4KHZ - chains F and B of the 5 polymer chains in the assembly; structure by X-ray diffraction, 2.90 A resolution.

# Chain F
Protein: Maltose transport system permease protein MalF
Organism: Escherichia coli
Reference sequence: P02916 (MALF_ECOLI); numbering as in UniProt (aligned over 1-514)
Chain sequence (514 residues; row label = number of the first residue in the row):
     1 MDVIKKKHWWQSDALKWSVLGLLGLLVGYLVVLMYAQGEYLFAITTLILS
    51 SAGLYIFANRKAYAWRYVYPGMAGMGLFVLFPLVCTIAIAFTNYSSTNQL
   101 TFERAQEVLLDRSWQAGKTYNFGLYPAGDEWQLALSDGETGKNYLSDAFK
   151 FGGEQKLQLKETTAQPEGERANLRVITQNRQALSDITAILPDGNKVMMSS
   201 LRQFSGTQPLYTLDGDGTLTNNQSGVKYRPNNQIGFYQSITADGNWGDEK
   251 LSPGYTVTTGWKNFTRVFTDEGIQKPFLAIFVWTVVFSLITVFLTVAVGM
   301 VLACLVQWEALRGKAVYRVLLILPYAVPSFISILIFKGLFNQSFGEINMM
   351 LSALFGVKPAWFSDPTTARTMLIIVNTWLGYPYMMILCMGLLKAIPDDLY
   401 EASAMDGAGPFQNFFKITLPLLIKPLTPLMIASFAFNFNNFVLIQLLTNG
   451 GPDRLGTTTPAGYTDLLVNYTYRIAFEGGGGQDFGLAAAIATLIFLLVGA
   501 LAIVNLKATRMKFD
Disordered / not traced: 1-17, 243-247, 506-514
UniProt features mapped onto this chain:
  - mutagenesis: Leu334 (L334W: Ability to transport lactose in a saturable manner), Leu372 (L372W: Growth on maltose but not on media containing either maltoheptaose or maltoheptaose plus maltose), Asn376 (N376K/H: No growth on maltose), Gly380 (G380C/S: No growth on maltose), Glu401 (E401A/C/K/L: Reduction of transport rate), Ser403 (S403C/D/K/L: Reduction of transport rate), Gly407 (G407A/P: No effect), Pro420 (P420A: No effect)

# Chain B
Protein: Binding-protein-dependent transport systems inner membrane component
Organism: Escherichia coli
Reference sequence: C9QV42 (C9QV42_ECOD1); numbering as in UniProt (aligned over 1-371)
Chain sequence (381 residues; row label = number of the first residue in the row):
     1 MASVQLQNVTKAWGEVVVSKDINLDIHEGEFVVFVGPSGCGKSTLLRMIA
    51 GLETITSGDLFIGEKRMNDTPPAERGVGMVFQSYALYPHLSVAENMSFGL
   101 KLAGAKKEVINQRVNQVAEVLQLAHLLDRKPKALSGGQRQRVAIGRTLVA
   151 EPSVFLLDEPLSNLDAALRVQMRIEISRLHKRLGRTMIYVTHDQVEAMTL
   201 ADKIVVLDAGRVAQVGKPLELYHYPADRFVAGFIGSPKMNFLPVKVTATA
   251 IDQVQVELPMPNRQQVWLPVESRDVQVGANMSLGIRPEHLLPSDIADVIL
   301 EGEVQVVEQLGNETQIHIQIPSIRQNLVYRQNDVVLVEEGATFAIGLPPE
   351 RCHLFREDGTACRRLHKEPGVASASHHHHHH
Disordered / not traced: 1, 275-276, 372-381
Sequence notes: expression tag (372-381)

# Chain F / chain B interface
Pairs across the interface - 36 pairs, chain F then chain B:
  Asp398(F) - Ser83(B)  hydrogen bond
  Asp398(F) - Ala85(B)  hydrogen bond (side chain-backbone)
  Leu399(F) - Ala85(B)
  Leu399(F) - Leu86(B)
  Leu399(F) - Tyr87(B)
  Leu399(F) - Pro88(B)
  Glu401(F) - Arg47(B)  salt bridge
  Glu401(F) - Leu52(B)
  Glu401(F) - Phe81(B)
  Ala402(F) - Phe81(B)  hydrophobic
  Ala402(F) - Ala85(B)  hydrophobic
  Ala402(F) - Tyr87(B)
  Ala402(F) - Arg146(B)
  Ser403(F) - Tyr87(B)
  Ser403(F) - Phe98(B)
  Ala404(F) - Pro72(B)
  Ala404(F) - Ala73(B)
  Met405(F) - Ala73(B)
  Met405(F) - Val77(B)
  Met405(F) - Gly78(B)
  Met405(F) - Met79(B)
  Asp406(F) - Tyr87(B)  hydrogen bond
  Asp406(F) - Phe98(B)
  Asp406(F) - Gly99(B)
  Asp406(F) - Leu102(B)
  Gly407(F) - Ala73(B)
  Gly407(F) - Leu102(B)
  Ala408(F) - Leu102(B)  hydrophobic
  Gln412(F) - Leu102(B)
  Lys416(F) - His89(B)  hydrogen bond (backbone-side chain)
  Ile417(F) - Tyr87(B)  hydrophobic
  Ile417(F) - His89(B)
  Ile417(F) - Phe98(B)  hydrophobic
  Pro420(F) - His89(B)
  Leu421(F) - Pro88(B)  hydrophobic
  Leu421(F) - His89(B)
Interface residues without a listed pair, chain B (20 interface residues in all): Ala50, Lys101

# In short
Chain F and chain B form an interface of 15 and 20 residues respectively, with 4 hydrogen bonds and 1 salt
bridge. Polar pairs include Glu401(F)-Arg47(B), Asp398(F)-Ser83(B) and Asp398(F)-Ala85(B). From UniProt: 8
mutagenesis sites on chain F.
Here chain F is Maltose transport system permease protein MalF and chain B is Binding-protein-dependent
transport systems inner membrane component, both from Escherichia coli. Entry 4KHZ (Crystal structure of the
maltose-binding protein/maltose transporter complex in an pre-translocation conformation bound to
maltoheptaose) was determined by X-ray diffraction, deposited together with 4KI0.
